Entry 7C2K (electron microscopy, 2.93 A resolution); this record covers chains A and F of the 6 polymer chains in the assembly.

# Chain A
Molecule: RNA-directed RNA polymerase
Source organism: Severe acute respiratory syndrome coronavirus 2
Notes: EC 2.7.7.48
UniProtKB: P0DTD1 (R1AB_SARS2); residues 1-932 here correspond to UniProt positions 4393-5324 (UniProt number = residue number + 4392)
Sequence (944 residues; numbered -1 to 942; the number before each row is that of its first residue; numbers below 1 keep their minus sign (Met-1 is residue -1)):
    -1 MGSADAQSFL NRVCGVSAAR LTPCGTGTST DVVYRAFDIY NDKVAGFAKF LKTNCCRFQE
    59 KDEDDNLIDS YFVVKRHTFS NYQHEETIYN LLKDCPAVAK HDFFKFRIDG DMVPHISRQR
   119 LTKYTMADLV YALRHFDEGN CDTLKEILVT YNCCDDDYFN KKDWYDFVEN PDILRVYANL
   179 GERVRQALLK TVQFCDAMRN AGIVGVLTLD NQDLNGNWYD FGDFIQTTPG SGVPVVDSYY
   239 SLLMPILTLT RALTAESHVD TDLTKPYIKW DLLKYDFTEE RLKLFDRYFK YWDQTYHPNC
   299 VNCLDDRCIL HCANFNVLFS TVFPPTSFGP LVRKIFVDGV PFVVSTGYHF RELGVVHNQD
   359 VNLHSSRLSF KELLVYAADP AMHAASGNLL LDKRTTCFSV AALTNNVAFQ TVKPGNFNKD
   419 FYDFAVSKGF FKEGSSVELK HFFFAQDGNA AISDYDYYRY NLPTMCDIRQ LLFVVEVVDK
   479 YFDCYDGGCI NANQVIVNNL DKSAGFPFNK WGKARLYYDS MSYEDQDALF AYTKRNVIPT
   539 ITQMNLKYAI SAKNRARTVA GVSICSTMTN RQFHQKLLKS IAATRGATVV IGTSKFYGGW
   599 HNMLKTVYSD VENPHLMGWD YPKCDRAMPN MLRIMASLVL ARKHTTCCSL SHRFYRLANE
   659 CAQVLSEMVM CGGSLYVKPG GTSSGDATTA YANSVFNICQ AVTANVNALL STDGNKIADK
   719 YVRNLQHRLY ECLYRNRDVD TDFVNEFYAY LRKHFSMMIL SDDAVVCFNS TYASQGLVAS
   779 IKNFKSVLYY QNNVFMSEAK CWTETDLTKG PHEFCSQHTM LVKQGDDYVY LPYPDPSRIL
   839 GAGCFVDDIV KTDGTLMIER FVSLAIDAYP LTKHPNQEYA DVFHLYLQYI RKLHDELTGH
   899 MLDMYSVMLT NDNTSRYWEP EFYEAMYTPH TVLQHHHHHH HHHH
Disordered / not traced: -1 to 0, 908-909, 930-942
Construct notes: expression tag (-1 to 0, 933-942)
Metal / ion sites: Zn2+ site 1: His295, Cys310; Zn2+ site 2: Cys487, His642, Cys645, Cys646
Swiss-Prot annotation at these positions:
  - region: Lys545 to Arg555 (Interaction with RMP Remdesivir), Thr582 to Pro620 (RdRp Palm N-ter)
  - active site: Ser759, Asp760, Asp761
  - binding site (Mn(2+)): Asn209, Asp218
  - binding site (Zn(2+)): His295, Cys301, Cys306, Cys310, Cys487, His642, Cys645, Cys646
  - site: Gln932 (Cleavage)
What the authors report for this chain:
  - binding site for the 29-nt RNA strand (chain F): Asn496, Asp499 to Leu514, Val557, Lys577, Tyr595, Ser682 to Thr686, Tyr689
  - binding site for the 18-nt RNA strand: Asp499, Lys545, Asp623, Ser682, Arg836, Lys849, Arg858
  - conformationally variable residues (loop rearrangement, order/disorder transition, side-chain flip): Ser682 to Thr686, Arg836, Asp845 to Met855, Arg858, Leu900 to Asp910, Thr926 to Gln932
  - mutagenesis - S861A: increased catalytic activity on CTP/ATP/GTP

# Chain F
Molecule: 29-nt RNA strand
Sequence (29 nucleotides; each row starts with the number of its first residue; note: 4 numbers in that range are skipped by the numbering (no residue carries them; nothing is unmodelled there); numbers below 1 keep their minus sign (G-21 is residue -21)):
   -21 GGGAG
   -12 AUGUCUCCUC CUGUGUCGUC GAAA
Disordered / not traced: -12 to -9, 7-11

# Chain A / chain F interface
Contacting residue pairs (33):
  Asn496(A) - C-3(F)  phosphate contact
  Asp499(A) - G-21(F)  base contact
  Lys500(A) - C-5(F)  salt bridge to the phosphate
  Lys500(A) - U-4(F)  phosphate contact
  Ser501(A) - C-6(F)  hydrogen bond to the phosphate
  Ser501(A) - C-5(F)  phosphate contact
  Asn507(A) - U-7(F)  phosphate contact
  Asn507(A) - C-6(F)  hydrogen bond to the phosphate
  Lys508(A) - U-7(F)  phosphate contact
  Val557(A) - C-5(F)  base contact
  Ala558(A) - C-5(F)  hydrogen bond to the sugar
  Lys577(A) - C-2(F)  salt bridge to the phosphate
  Gly590(A) - C-2(F)  sugar contact
  Gly590(A) - U-1(F)  sugar contact
  Ser592(A) - U-1(F)  hydrogen bond to the sugar
  Ser592(A) - G0(F)  sugar contact
  Phe594(A) - U-1(F)  sugar contact
  Phe594(A) - G0(F)  sugar contact
  Tyr595(A) - G0(F)  phosphate contact
  Tyr595(A) - U1(F)  hydrogen bond to the phosphate
  Ser682(A) - U-4(F)  base contact
  Gly683(A) - U-4(F)  sugar contact
  Asp684(A) - U-4(F)  hydrogen bond to the sugar
  Ala685(A) - U-4(F)  sugar contact
  Tyr689(A) - C-3(F)  hydrogen bond to the sugar
  Ser861(A) - G0(F)  base contact
  Ile864(A) - U1(F)  sugar contact
  Arg914(A) - G2(F)  salt bridge to the phosphate
  Tyr915(A) - G2(F)  sugar contact
  Phe920(A) - U1(F)  phosphate contact
  Phe920(A) - G2(F)  phosphate contact
  Met924(A) - G0(F)  sugar contact
  Met924(A) - U1(F)  phosphate contact
Other interface residues (no listed pair), chain A (34 interface residues in all): Asn497, Lys511, Gln541, Lys545, Gly559, Arg569, Ala580, Glu857, Val860, Asn911
Other interface residues (no listed pair), chain F (12 interface residues in all): U3

# In short
34 residues of chain A face 12 of chain F across their interface; the contacts include 7 hydrogen bonds and 3
salt bridges. Polar contacts include Ala558(A)-C-5(F), Ser592(A)-U-1(F) and Asp684(A)-U-4(F). From the paper:
a binding site for the 29-nt RNA strand (chain F) at Asn496(A), Asp499(A) and Val557(A) among others; S861A of
chain A increases catalytic activity on CTP/ATP/GTP.
Here chain A is RNA-directed RNA polymerase (Severe acute respiratory syndrome coronavirus 2) and chain F is a
29-nt RNA strand. Entry 7C2K (COVID-19 RNA-dependent RNA polymerase pre-translocated catalytic complex) was
determined by electron microscopy together with 7BZF from the same study.
